PDB entry 2XG9 | X-ray diffraction, 1.80 A resolution | chain A

[Chain A]
Protein: Beta-amylase
From: Hordeum vulgare
Notes: EC 3.2.1.2
UniProtKB: P16098 (AMYB_HORVU); residues 1-535 here = UniProt positions 1-535
Sequence (535 residues; each row starts with the number of its first residue):
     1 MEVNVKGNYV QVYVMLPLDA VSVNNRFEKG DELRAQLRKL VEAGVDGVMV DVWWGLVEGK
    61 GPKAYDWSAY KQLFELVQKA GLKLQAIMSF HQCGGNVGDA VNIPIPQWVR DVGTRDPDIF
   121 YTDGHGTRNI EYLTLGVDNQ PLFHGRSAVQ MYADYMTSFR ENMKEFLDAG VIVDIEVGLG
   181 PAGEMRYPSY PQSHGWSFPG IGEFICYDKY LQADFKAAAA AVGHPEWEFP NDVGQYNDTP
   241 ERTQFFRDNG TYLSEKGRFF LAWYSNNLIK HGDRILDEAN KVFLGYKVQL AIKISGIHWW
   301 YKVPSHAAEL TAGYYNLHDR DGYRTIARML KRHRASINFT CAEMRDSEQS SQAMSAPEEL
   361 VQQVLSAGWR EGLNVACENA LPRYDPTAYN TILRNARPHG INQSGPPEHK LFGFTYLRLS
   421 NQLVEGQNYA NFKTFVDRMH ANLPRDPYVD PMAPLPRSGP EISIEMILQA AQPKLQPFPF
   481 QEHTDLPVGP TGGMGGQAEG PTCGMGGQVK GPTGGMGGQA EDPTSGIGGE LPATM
Disordered / not traced: 1-2, 490-535
UniProt features mapped onto this chain:
  - active site: Glu184 (Proton donor), Glu378 (Proton acceptor)
  - binding site (substrate): Asp51, His91, Asp99, Lys293, His298, Thr340, Asn379, Ala380, Arg418

[In short]
From UniProt: active-site residues Glu184 and Glu378 and 9 substrate-binding residues.
Chain A is Beta-amylase (Hordeum vulgare); the structure, Crystal structure of Barley Beta-Amylase complexed
with 4-O-alpha-D- glucopyranosylmoranoline, was determined by X-ray diffraction (same publication as 2XFF,
2XFR, 2XFY, 2XGB and 2XGI).
